Entry 7W1W (X-ray diffraction, 1.82 A resolution); this record covers chain A.

== Chain A ==
Name: AKR4-2
Organism: Echinochloa colona
Reference sequence: A0A5J6VLZ7 (A0A5J6VLZ7_9POAL); residues 1-310 here = UniProt positions 1-310
Amino-acid sequence (321 residues; row label = number of the first residue in the row; numbers below 1 keep their minus sign (Gly-10 is residue -10)):
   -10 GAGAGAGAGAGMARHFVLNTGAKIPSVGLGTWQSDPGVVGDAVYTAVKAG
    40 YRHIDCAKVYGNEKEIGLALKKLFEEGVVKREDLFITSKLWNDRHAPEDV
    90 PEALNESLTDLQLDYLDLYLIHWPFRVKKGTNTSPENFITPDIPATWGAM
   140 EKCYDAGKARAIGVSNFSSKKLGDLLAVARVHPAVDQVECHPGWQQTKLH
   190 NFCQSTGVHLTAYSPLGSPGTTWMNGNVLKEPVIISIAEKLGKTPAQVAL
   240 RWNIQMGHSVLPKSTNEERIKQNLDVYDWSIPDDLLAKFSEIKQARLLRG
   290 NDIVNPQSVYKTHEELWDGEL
Not modelled in the structure: -10 to 1
Differences from the reference sequence: expression tag (-10 to 0); engineered mutation Asp291 (Phe in A0A5J6VLZ7)
Ligand contacts: NADPH (NDP; NADPH dihydro-nicotinamide-adenine-dinucleotide phosphate): Gly19, Thr20, Trp21, Asp44, Tyr49, Lys78, His111, Trp112, Ser154, Asn155, Gln176, Tyr202, Ser203, Pro204, Leu205, Gly206, Ser207, Pro208, Gly209, Leu218, Ala235, Leu250, Pro251, Lys252, Ser253, Thr254, Asn255, Arg258, Gln261, Asn262, Leu287

== Overview ==
Chain A binds NADPH.
Chain A is AKR4-2 (Echinochloa colona); the structure, NADPH-bound AKR4C17 mutant F291D, was determined by
X-ray diffraction together with 7F7K, 7F7L, 7F7M and 7W1X from the same study.
